5YTE - chains A and B of the 3 polymer chains in the assembly; structure by X-ray diffraction, 2.21 A resolution.

Chain A:
Name: DNA polymerase I, thermostable
From: Thermus aquaticus
Notes: EC 2.7.7.7
UniProtKB: P19821 (DPO1_THEAQ); residue numbers follow UniProt; this construct covers 294-832
Chain sequence (539 residues; numbered 294 to 832; the number before each row is that of its first residue):
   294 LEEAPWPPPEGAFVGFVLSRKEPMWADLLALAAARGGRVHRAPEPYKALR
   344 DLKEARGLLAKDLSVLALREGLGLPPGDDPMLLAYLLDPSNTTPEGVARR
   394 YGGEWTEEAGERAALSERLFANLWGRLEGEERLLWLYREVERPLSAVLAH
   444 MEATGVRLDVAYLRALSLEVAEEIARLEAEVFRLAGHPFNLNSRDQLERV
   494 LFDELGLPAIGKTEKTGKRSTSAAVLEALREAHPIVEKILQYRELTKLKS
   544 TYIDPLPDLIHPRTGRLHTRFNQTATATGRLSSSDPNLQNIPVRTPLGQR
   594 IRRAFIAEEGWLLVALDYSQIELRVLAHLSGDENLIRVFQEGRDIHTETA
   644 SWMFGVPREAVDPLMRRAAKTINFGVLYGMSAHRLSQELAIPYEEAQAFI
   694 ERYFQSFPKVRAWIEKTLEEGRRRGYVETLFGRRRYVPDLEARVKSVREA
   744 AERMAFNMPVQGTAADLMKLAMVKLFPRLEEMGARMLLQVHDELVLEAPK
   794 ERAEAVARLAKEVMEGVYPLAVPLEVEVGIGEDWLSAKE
Bound ions: Mg2+ site 1: Asp610, Asp785 (together with 2'-deoxyadenosine 5'-triphosphate); Mg2+ site 2: Asp610, Tyr611, Asp785 (together with 2'-deoxyadenosine 5'-triphosphate)
Residues lining bound ligands: 2'-deoxyadenosine 5'-triphosphate (DTP): Arg573, Asp610, Tyr611, Ser612, Gln613, Ile614, Glu615, His639, Arg659, Lys663, Thr664, Phe667, Tyr671, Asp785

Chain B:
Molecule: 12-nt DNA strand
Sequence (12 nucleotides; row label = number of the first residue in the row):
   101 GACCACGGCGCC
Modified / non-standard residues: DOC (2',3'-dideoxycytidine-5'-monophosphate) at position 112

Interface between chain A and chain B:
Pairs across the interface - 36 pairs, chain A then chain B:
  Arg487(A) with DG107(B), hydrogen bond to the phosphate; DG108(B), salt bridge to the phosphate
  Thr506(A) with DG107(B), hydrogen bond to the phosphate; DG108(B), phosphate contact
  Glu507(A) with DG107(B), phosphate contact
  Lys508(A) with DC106(B), phosphate contact; DG107(B), hydrogen bond to the phosphate
  Thr509(A) with DC106(B), phosphate contact; DG107(B), hydrogen bond to the phosphate
  Ser513(A) with DG108(B), hydrogen bond to the phosphate
  Thr514(A) with DG108(B), hydrogen bond to the phosphate
  Ser515(A) with DG108(B), phosphate contact; DC109(B), phosphate contact
  Ala516(A) with DC109(B), hydrogen bond to the phosphate
  Arg536(A) with DG108(B), hydrogen bond to the phosphate; DC109(B), salt bridge to the phosphate
  Lys540(A) with DG108(B), base contact; DC109(B), hydrogen bond to the base; DG110(B), sugar contact
  Leu541(A) with DG110(B), sugar contact
  Tyr545(A) with DG110(B), sugar contact
  Arg573(A) with DOC_112(B), hydrogen bond to the base
  Gln582(A) with DC111(B), sugar contact
  Asn583(A) with DG110(B), base contact; DC111(B), sugar contact
  Ile584(A) with DC111(B), sugar contact
  Pro585(A) with DG110(B), phosphate contact; DC111(B), phosphate contact
  Val586(A) with DC111(B), hydrogen bond to the phosphate; DOC_112(B), phosphate contact
  Arg587(A) with DG110(B), salt bridge to the phosphate; DC111(B), salt bridge to the phosphate
  Arg660(A) with DOC_112(B), salt bridge to the phosphate
  Val783(A) with DOC_112(B), sugar contact
  His784(A) with DOC_112(B), sugar contact
  Asp785(A) with DOC_112(B), sugar contact
Also at the interface, not in a pair above, chain A (27 interface residues in all): Gly510, Asn580, Arg595

In short:
27 residues of chain A and 7 residues of chain B are in contact, with 11 hydrogen bonds and 5 salt bridges.
Polar contacts include Lys540(A)-DC109(B), Arg573(A)-DOC_112(B) and Arg487(A)-DG107(B). Ligands of chain A:
2'-deoxyadenosine 5'-triphosphate. Asp610(A) and Asp785(A) form the Mg2+ site 1.
Here chain A is DNA polymerase I, thermostable (Thermus aquaticus) and chain B is a 12-nt DNA strand. Entry
5YTE (Large fragment of DNA Polymerase I from Thermus aquaticus in a closed ternary complex with with ...) was
determined by X-ray diffraction (same publication as 5YTC, 5YTD, 5YTF, 5YTG, 5YTH and 5Z3N).
